1DMM - chain A; structure by X-ray diffraction, 1.90 A resolution.

# Chain A
Molecule: Steroid delta-isomerase
From: Pseudomonas putida
Notes: EC 5.3.3.1
Reference sequence: P07445 (SDIS_PSEPU); residue numbers follow UniProt; this construct covers 1-131
Sequence (131 residues; each row starts with the number of its first residue):
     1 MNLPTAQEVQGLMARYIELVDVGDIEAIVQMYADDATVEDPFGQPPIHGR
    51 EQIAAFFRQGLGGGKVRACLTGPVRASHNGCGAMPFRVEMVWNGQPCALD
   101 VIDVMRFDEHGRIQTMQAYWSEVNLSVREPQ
Disordered / not traced: 1, 62-64, 128-131
Construct notes: engineered mutation Phe57 (Tyr in P07445)
Curated features (UniProtKB/Swiss-Prot):
  - active site: Tyr16 (Proton donor), Asp40 (Proton acceptor)
  - binding site (substrate): Asp103
  - mutagenesis: Tyr16 (Y16F: Reduces activity 2000-fold. Reduces activity 10000-fold; when associated with E-103; N-103 or L-103; Y16S: Reduces activity 20-fold), Tyr32 (Y32S: Reduces activity 4-fold), Trp92 (W92A: Slightly reduces activity. Reduces protein stability), Asp103 (D103A/L: Reduces activity 100-fold. Reduces activity 10000-fold; when associated with F-16; D103E: Slightly reduces activity. Reduces activity 10000-fold; when associated with F-16 ...), Leu125 (L125A: Slightly reduces activity and reduces protein stability; when associated with A-127), Val127 (V127A: Slightly reduces activity and reduces protein stability; when associated with A-125)

# Summary
From UniProt: active-site residues Tyr16 and Asp40, substrate-binding residue Asp103 and 6 mutagenesis sites.
Chain A is Steroid delta-isomerase (Pseudomonas putida); the structure, Crystal structures of mutant enzymes
Y57F of ketosteroid isomerase from pseudomonas putida biotype B, was determined by X-ray diffraction together
with 1DMN and 1DMQ from the same study.
